Entry 6EDK (X-ray diffraction, 1.80 A resolution); this record covers chain A.

Chain A:
Protein: Formyltransferase PseJ
Organism: Anoxybacillus kamchatkensis G10
Chain sequence (217 residues; each row starts with the number of its first residue):
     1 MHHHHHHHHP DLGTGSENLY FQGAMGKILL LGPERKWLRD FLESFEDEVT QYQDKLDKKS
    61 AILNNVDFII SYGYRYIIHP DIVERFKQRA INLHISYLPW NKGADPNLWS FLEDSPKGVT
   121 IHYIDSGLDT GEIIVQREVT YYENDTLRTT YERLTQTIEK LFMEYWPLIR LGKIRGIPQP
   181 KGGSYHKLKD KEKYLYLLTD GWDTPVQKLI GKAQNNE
Disordered / not traced: 1-21, 215-217
Residues lining bound ligands: 1YA (N-{4-[{[(6S)-2-amino-4-oxo-3,4,5,6,7,8-hexahydropteridin-6-yl]methyl}(formyl)amino]benzoyl}-L-glutamic acid): Ser71, Tyr74, Arg75, Tyr76, Ile77, Ile78, Val83, Asn92, Ala104, His122, Ile124, Asp125, Ser126, Gly127, Leu128, Asp129, Thr130, Tyr185, Lys187, Leu188

Overview:
Bound to chain A: compound 1YA.
Chain A is Formyltransferase PseJ (Anoxybacillus kamchatkensis G10); the structure, Crystal structure of the
formyltransferase PseJ from Anoxybacillus kamchatkensis with N10-formyltetrahydrofolate, was determined by
X-ray diffraction, deposited together with 6CI2, 6CI4 and 6CI5.
